7TRK - chains B and A of the 5 polymer chains in the assembly; structure by electron microscopy, 2.80 A resolution.

[Chain B]
Name: Guanine nucleotide-binding protein G(I)/G(S)/G(T) subunit beta-1
From: Homo sapiens
Reference sequence: P62873 (GBB1_HUMAN); residue numbers follow UniProt; this construct covers 2-340
Amino-acid sequence (349 residues; numbered -8 to 340; the number before each row is that of its first residue; numbers below 1 keep their minus sign (His-8 is residue -8)):
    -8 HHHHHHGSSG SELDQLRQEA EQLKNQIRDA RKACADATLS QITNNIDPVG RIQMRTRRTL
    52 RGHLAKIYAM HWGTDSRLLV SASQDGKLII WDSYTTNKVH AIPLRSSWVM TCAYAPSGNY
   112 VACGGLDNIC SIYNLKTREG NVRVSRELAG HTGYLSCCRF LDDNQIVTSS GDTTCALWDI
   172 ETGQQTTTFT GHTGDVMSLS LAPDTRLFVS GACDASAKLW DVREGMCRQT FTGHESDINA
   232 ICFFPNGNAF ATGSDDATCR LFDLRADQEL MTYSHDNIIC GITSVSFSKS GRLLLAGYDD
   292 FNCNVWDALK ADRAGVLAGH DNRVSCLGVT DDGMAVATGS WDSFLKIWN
Disordered / not traced: -8 to 2
Construct notes: expression tag (-8 to 1)
UniProt features mapped onto this chain:
  - modified residue: Ser2 (N-acetylserine), His266 (Phosphohistidine)
  - natural variant: Leu30 (L30F: In MRD42; uncertain significance), Arg52 (R52G: In MRD42), Gly64 (G64V: In MRD42), Asp76 (D76E: In MRD42; D76G: In MRD42), Gly77 (G77S: In MRD42), Lys78 (K78R: In MRD42), Ile80 (I80N: In MRD42; I80T: In MRD42), His91 (H91R: In MRD42; uncertain significance), Ala92 (A92T: In MRD42), Pro94 (P94S: In MRD42), Leu95 (L95P: In MRD42), Arg96 (R96L: In MRD42), 5 further natural variant entries in UniProt

[Chain A]
Name: Guanine nucleotide-binding protein G(i) subunit alpha-1
From: Homo sapiens
Reference sequence: P63096 (GNAI1_HUMAN); numbering as in UniProt (aligned over 1-354)
Amino-acid sequence (354 residues; numbered 1 to 354; the number before each row is that of its first residue):
     1 MGCTLSAEDK AAVERSKMID RNLREDGEKA AREVKLLLLG AGESGKNTIV KQMKIIHEAG
    61 YSEEECKQYK AVVYSNTIQS IIAIIRAMGR LKIDFGDSAR ADDARQLFVL AGAAEEGFMT
   121 AELAGVIKRL WKDSGVQACF NRSREYQLND SAAYYLNDLD RIAQPNYIPT QQDVLRTRVK
   181 TTGIVETHFT FKDLHFKMFD VGAQRSERKK WIHCFEGVTA IIFCVALSDY DLVLAEDEEM
   241 NRMHASMKLF DSICNNKWFT DTSIILFLNK KDLFEEKIKK SPLTICYPEY AGSNTYEEAA
   301 AYIQCQFEDL NKRKDTKEIY THFTCSTDTK NVQFVFDAVT DVIIKNNLKD CGLF
Disordered / not traced: 1-3, 56-181
Construct notes: engineered mutation Asn47 (Ser in P63096), Ala203 (Gly in P63096), Ala245 (Glu in P63096), Ser326 (Ala in P63096)
UniProt features mapped onto this chain:
  - region: Lys35 to Lys46, Thr48 (G1 motif), Asp173 to Thr181 (G2 motif), Phe196 to Gly202, Gln204, Arg205 (G3 motif), Ile265 to Asp272 (G4 motif), Thr324, Cys325, Thr327 to Thr329 (G5 motif)
  - binding site (GTP): Glu43 to Lys46, Thr48, Ser151, Leu175 to Thr181, Asp200 to Gly202, Gln204, Asn269 to Asp272
  - binding site (Mg(2+)): Thr181
  - modified residue: Arg178 (ADP-ribosylarginine), Gln204 (Deamidated glutamine), Cys351 (ADP-ribosylcysteine)
  - lipidation: Gly2 (N-myristoyl glycine), Cys3 (S-palmitoyl cysteine)
  - natural variant: Gly40 (G40C: In NEDHISB; G40R: In NEDHISB), Gly45 (G45D: In NEDHISB), Thr48 (T48I: In NEDHISB; T48K: In NEDHISB), Gln52 (Q52P: In NEDHISB), Ser75 (deletion: In NEDHISB; uncertain significance), Gln172 (deletion: In NEDHISB), Asp173 (D173V: In NEDHISB), Glu186 to Phe189 (deletion: In NEDHISB; uncertain significance), Cys224 (C224Y: In NEDHISB), Lys270 (K270N: In NEDHISB; K270R: In NEDHISB), Asp272 (D272G: In NEDHISB), Val332 (V332E: In NEDHISB; uncertain significance)
  - mutagenesis: Gly42 (G42R: Abolishes switch to an activated conformation and dissociation from beta and gamma subunits upon GTP binding. Abolishes interaction with RGS family members), Glu116 (E116L: Enhances interaction (inactive GDP-bound) with RGS14), Gln147 (Q147L: Enhances interaction (inactive GDP-bound) with RGS14)

[How chain B and chain A interact]
Pairs across the interface (47; chain B residue first):
  Gly53(B) - Leu23(A)
  Leu55(B) - Leu23(A)
  Leu55(B) - Gly27(A)
  Lys57(B) - His213(A)  hydrogen bond (side chain-backbone)
  Lys57(B) - Glu216(A)  salt bridge
  Tyr59(B) - His213(A)  hydrogen bond
  Tyr59(B) - Cys214(A)
  Gln75(B) - Cys214(A)  hydrogen bond
  Lys78(B) - Leu23(A)
  Lys78(B) - Asp26(A)
  Ile80(B) - Leu23(A)  hydrophobic
  Asn88(B) - Ala12(A)
  Asn88(B) - Val13(A)
  Asn88(B) - Ser16(A)
  Lys89(B) - Ser16(A)  hydrogen bond (backbone-side chain)
  Lys89(B) - Ile19(A)
  Lys89(B) - Asp20(A)  salt bridge
  Lys89(B) - Leu23(A)
  Val90(B) - Arg15(A)  hydrogen bond (backbone-side chain)
  His91(B) - Arg15(A)
  Ala92(B) - Ile19(A)  hydrophobic
  Trp99(B) - Phe199(A)  hydrophobic
  Trp99(B) - Cys214(A)
  Trp99(B) - Phe215(A)  hydrophobic
  Leu117(B) - Gly183(A)
  Leu117(B) - Ile184(A)  hydrogen bond (backbone-backbone)
  Leu117(B) - Gln204(A)  hydrogen bond (backbone-side chain)
  Leu117(B) - Trp211(A)  hydrophobic
  Asp118(B) - Thr182(A)
  Asn119(B) - Thr182(A)  hydrogen bond
  Asn119(B) - Gly183(A)
  Asn119(B) - Gln204(A)  hydrogen bond
  Tyr145(B) - Gln204(A)
  Tyr145(B) - Ser206(A)
  Tyr145(B) - Lys210(A)
  Tyr145(B) - Trp211(A)
  Gly162(B) - Ser206(A)
  Asp186(B) - Ser206(A)
  Asp186(B) - Glu207(A)  hydrogen bond (side chain-backbone)
  Met188(B) - Lys210(A)
  Cys204(B) - Lys210(A)
  Asp228(B) - Lys210(A)  salt bridge
  Asn230(B) - Lys210(A)  hydrogen bond
  Asp246(B) - Lys210(A)  salt bridge
  Arg314(B) - Trp258(A)
  Trp332(B) - His213(A)
  Trp332(B) - Trp258(A)  hydrophobic
Other interface residues (no listed pair), chain B (30 interface residues in all): Met101, His142, Thr143, Gly144
Other interface residues (no listed pair), chain A (26 interface residues in all): Arg24, Ala203, Lys209

[Overview]
30 residues of chain B face 26 of chain A across their interface, with 11 hydrogen bonds and 4 salt bridges.
Among the polar pairs are Lys57(B)-Glu216(A), Lys89(B)-Asp20(A) and Asp228(B)-Lys210(A). UniProt lists 21
GTP-binding residues, Mg2+-binding residue Thr181(A) and 3 mutagenesis sites on chain A.
Chain B is Guanine nucleotide-binding protein G(I)/G(S)/G(T) subunit beta-1 and chain A is Guanine
nucleotide-binding protein G(i) subunit alpha-1, both from Homo sapiens; the structure, Human M4 muscarinic
acetylcholine receptor complex with Gi1 and the agonist iperoxo, was determined by electron microscopy.
